Entry 5LD0 (X-ray diffraction, 1.60 A resolution); this record covers chain A.

# Chain A
Molecule: Glutathione S-transferase A1, Glutathione S-transferase alpha-2
Organism: Homo sapiens
Notes: EC 2.5.1.18
UniProtKB: chimeric construct of P08263, P04903: residues 1-85 from P08263 (GSTA1_HUMAN) positions 1-85 (same numbers); residues 86-213 from P04903 positions 86-213 (same numbers); residues 214-222 from P08263 (GSTA1_HUMAN) positions 214-222 (same numbers)
Amino-acid sequence (222 residues; row label = number of the first residue in the row):
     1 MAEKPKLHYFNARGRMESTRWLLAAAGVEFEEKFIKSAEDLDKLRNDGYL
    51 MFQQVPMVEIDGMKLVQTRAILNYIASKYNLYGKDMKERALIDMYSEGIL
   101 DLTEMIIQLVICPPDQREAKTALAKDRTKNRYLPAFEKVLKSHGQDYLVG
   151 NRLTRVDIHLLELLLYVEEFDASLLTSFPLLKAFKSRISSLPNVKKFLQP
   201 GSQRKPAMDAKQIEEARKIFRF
Disordered / not traced: 1, 208-222
Curated features (UniProtKB/Swiss-Prot):
  - binding site (glutathione): Tyr-9, Arg-45, Gln-54, Val-55, Gln-67, Thr-68
  - modified residue: Met-1 (N-acetylmethionine), Ala-2 (N-acetylalanine), Lys-4 (N6-succinyllysine)

# Overview
From UniProt: 6 glutathione-binding residues.
Chain A is Glutathione S-transferase A1, Glutathione S-transferase alpha-2 (Homo sapiens); the structure,
Chimeric GST, was determined by X-ray diffraction, deposited together with 5LCZ.
